8URJ - chains D and G of the 7 polymer chains in the assembly; structure by electron microscopy, 4.25 A resolution (low resolution: residue-level contacts below are approximate; hydrogen-bond / salt-bridge calls are withheld).

[Chain D]
Name: GTP-binding nuclear protein Ran
Organism: Homo sapiens
Notes: EC 3.6.5.-
UniProt: P62826 (RAN_HUMAN); residues 3-179 here = UniProt positions 3-179
Sequence (181 residues; numbered -1 to 179; the number before each row is that of its first residue; numbers below 1 keep their minus sign (Gly-1 is residue -1)):
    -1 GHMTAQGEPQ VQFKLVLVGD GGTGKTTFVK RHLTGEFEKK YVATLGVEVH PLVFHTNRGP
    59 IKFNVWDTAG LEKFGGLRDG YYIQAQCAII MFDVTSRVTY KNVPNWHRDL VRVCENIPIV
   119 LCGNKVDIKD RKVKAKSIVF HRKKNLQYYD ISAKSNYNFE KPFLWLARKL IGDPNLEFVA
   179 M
Unresolved in the structure: -1 to 7
Construct notes: expression tag (-1 to 2); conflict Leu69 (Gln in P62826)
UniProt features mapped onto this chain:
  - region: Lys37 to Val45 (Switch-I), Gly68 to Gln84 (Switch-II)
  - binding site (GTP): Asp18 to Thr25, Glu36 to Thr42, Gly68, Asn122 to Asp125, Ser150 to Lys152
  - modified residue: Thr24 (Phosphothreonine), Lys37 (N6-acetyllysine), Lys60 (N6-acetyllysine), Lys71 (N6-acetyllysine), Lys99 (N6-acetyllysine), Lys134 (N6-acetyllysine), Lys159 (N6-acetyllysine)
  - cross-link (Glycyl lysine isopeptide (Lys-Gly)): Lys71 (interchain with G-Cter in SUMO2), Lys152 (interchain with G-Cter in SUMO2)
  - mutagenesis: Gly19 (G19V: Blocks DNA replication; when associated with L-69), Thr24 (T24L: Has low binding affinity for GTP and GDP. Almost completely abolishes interaction with BIRC5; T24N: Has low binding affinity for GTP and GDP. Decreases nuclear import of proteins and RNA ...), Thr25 (T25A: Minor effect on the interaction with the alpha phosphate group of bound GTP), Lys37 (K37Q: Mimics acetylation; enhances the nuclear export of RELA/p65; K37R: Decreased acetylation), Tyr39 (Y39A: Abolishes steric hindrance that traps the essential Q-69 in an unreactive position, and causes slow GTP hydrolysis in wild-type ...), Glu70 (E70A: Strongly decreases the relase of bound GDP), Arg76 (R76E: Probable loss of interaction with NUTF2. Loss of transport to the nucleus), Lys134 (K134Q: Loss of normal mitotic chromosome segregation and defective mitotic spindle orientation; K134R: Loss of normal mitotic chromosome segregation and formation of sister chromatid bridges)

[Chain G]
Molecule: Hiv-1 rre
Sequence (355 nucleotides; each row starts with the number of its first residue; note: 185 numbers in that range are skipped by the numbering (no residue carries them; nothing is unmodelled there)):
     1 UGAACCAUUA GGAAUAGCAC CCACCAAGGC AAAGAGAAGA GUGGUGCAGA GAGAAAAAAG
    61 AGCAGUGGGA AUAGUAGGAG CUAUGUUCCU UGGGUUCUUG GGAGCAGCAG GAAGCACUAU
   121 GGGCGCAGUG UCAUUGACGC UGACGGUACA GGC
   339 CAGACAAUUA UUGUCUGGUA UAGUGCAACA GCAGAACAAU UUGCUGAGGG CUAUUGAGGC
   399 GCAACAACAU CUGUUGCAAC UCACAGUCUG GGGCAUCAAG CAGCUCCAAG CAAGAAUCCU
   459 GGCUGUGGAA AGAUACCUAA GGGAUCAACA GCUCCUAGGG GAAUUCGGUU GCUCUGGAAA
   519 ACUCAUUUGC ACCACUGCUG UG
Unresolved in the structure: 1-118, 339-355, 360-540
Construct notes: engineered mutation A447 (G7960 in 328658), A454 (G7967 in 328658); conflict G499 (A8012 in 328658), A500 (U8013 in 328658), A501 (U8014 in 328658), U503 (G8016 in 328658), C504 (G8017 in 328658)

[How chain D and chain G interact]
Contacting residue pairs - 9 pairs, chain D then chain G:
  Arg95(D) with U134(G)
  Lys127(D) with U135(G)
  Asp128(D) with U135(G)
  Arg129(D) with U135(G)
  Lys130(D) with U134(G); U135(G)
  Lys132(D) with G130(G); U131(G)
  Lys134(D) with G130(G)
Interface residues without a listed pair, chain G (5 interface residues in all): U129

[In short]
The interface between chain D and chain G involves 7 residues on one side and 5 on the other. Curated
annotation (UniProt) lists 23 GTP-binding residues and 8 mutagenesis sites on chain D.
Chain D is GTP-binding nuclear protein Ran (Homo sapiens) and chain G is Hiv-1 rre; the structure, Cryo-EM
structure of the HIV-1 nuclear export complex, was determined by electron microscopy.
